5LVM - chain A; structure by X-ray diffraction, 1.26 A resolution.

== Chain A ==
Protein: 3-phosphoinositide-dependent protein kinase 1
Source organism: Homo sapiens
Notes: EC 2.7.11.1
UniProt: O15530 (PDPK1_HUMAN); numbering as in UniProt (aligned over 50-359)
Amino-acid sequence (311 residues; numbered 49 to 359; the number before each row is that of its first residue):
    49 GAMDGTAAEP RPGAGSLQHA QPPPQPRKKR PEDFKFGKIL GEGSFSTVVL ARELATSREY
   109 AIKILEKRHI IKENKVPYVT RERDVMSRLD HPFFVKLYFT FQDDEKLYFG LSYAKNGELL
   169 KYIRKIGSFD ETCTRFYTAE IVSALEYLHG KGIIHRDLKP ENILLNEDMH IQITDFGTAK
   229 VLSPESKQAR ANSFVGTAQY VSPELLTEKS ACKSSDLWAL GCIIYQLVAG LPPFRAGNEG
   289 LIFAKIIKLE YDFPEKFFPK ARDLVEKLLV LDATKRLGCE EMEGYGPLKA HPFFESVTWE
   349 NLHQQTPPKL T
Disordered / not traced: 49-75
Sequence notes: expression tag (49); engineered mutation Gly288 (Tyr in O15530), Ala292 (Gln in O15530)
Modified residues: Ser241 (phosphoserine; SEP)
Residues lining bound ligands:
  - adenine (ADE): Leu88, Val96, Ala109, Val143, Leu159, Ser160, Tyr161, Ala162, Leu212
  - dithiane diol (DTD): Phe242, Val243, Gly244, Thr245, Ala246, Val249, Glu287, Phe291
What the authors report for this chain:
  - mutagenesis - K144E: increased binding to adenine
  - mutagenesis - K144A, K144E: decreased catalytic activity
  - mutagenesis - K144A, K144E: decreased binding to PIFtide
  - mutagenesis - V127L, L155E: unchanged catalytic activity on PS653

== Overview ==
Chain A binds adenine and dithiane diol. The paper reports that K144A and K144E reduce catalytic activity;
K144A and K144E reduce binding to PIFtide.
Chain A is 3-phosphoinositide-dependent protein kinase 1 (Homo sapiens); the structure, Human PDK1 Kinase
Domain in Complex with Adenine Bound to the ATP-Binding Site, was determined by X-ray diffraction together
with 5LVL, 5LVN, 5LVO and 5LVP from the same study.
